Entry 2Z32 (X-ray diffraction, 2.00 A resolution); this record covers chains A and B.

== Chain A ==
Protein: Kelch-like ECH-associated protein 1
Organism: Mus musculus
Notes: fragment: Keap1-DC
UniProtKB: Q9Z2X8 (KEAP1_MOUSE); residue numbers follow UniProt; this construct covers 309-624
Chain sequence (318 residues; row label = number of the first residue in the row):
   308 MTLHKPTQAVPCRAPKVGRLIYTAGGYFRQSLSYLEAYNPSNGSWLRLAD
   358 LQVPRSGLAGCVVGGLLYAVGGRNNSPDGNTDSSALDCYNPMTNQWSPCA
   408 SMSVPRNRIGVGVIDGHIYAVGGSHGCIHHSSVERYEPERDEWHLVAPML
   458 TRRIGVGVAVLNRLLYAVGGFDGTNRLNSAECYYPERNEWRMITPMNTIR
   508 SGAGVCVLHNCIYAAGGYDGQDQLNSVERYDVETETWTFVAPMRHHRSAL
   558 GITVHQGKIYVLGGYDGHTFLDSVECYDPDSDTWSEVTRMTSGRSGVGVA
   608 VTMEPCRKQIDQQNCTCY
Disordered / not traced: 308-323, 614-625
Construct notes: initiating methionine (308); expression tag (625)
Curated features (UniProtKB/Swiss-Prot):
  - site: Cys434 (Sensor for electrophilic agents)
  - modified residue: Cys319 (S-(2-succinyl)cysteine), Cys434 (S-cGMP-cysteine), Cys613 (S-(2-succinyl)cysteine)
From the paper describing this entry:
  - conformationally variable residues (side-chain flip): Asn382, Arg415, Arg483

== Chain B ==
Protein: Prothymosin alpha
Notes: fragment: Prothymosin-a peptide
UniProtKB: P26350 (PTMA_MOUSE); numbering as in UniProt (aligned over 39-54)
Chain sequence (16 residues; numbered 39 to 54; the number before each row is that of its first residue):
    39 AQNEENGEQEADNEVD
Disordered / not traced: 39, 49-54
From the paper describing this entry:
  - contacts within the chain: Asn41-Gly45 (backbone contact), Asn41-Glu46 (backbone contact), Asn44-Glu46 (hydrogen bond)

== Interface between chain A and chain B ==
Pairs across the interface (24; chain A residue first):
  Tyr334(A) with Glu46(B); Gln47(B), hydrogen bond (side chain-backbone)
  Ser363(A) with Glu46(B), hydrogen bond
  Arg380(A) with Glu46(B), salt bridge
  Asn382(A) with Glu46(B), hydrogen bond
  Arg415(A) with Glu43(B), salt bridge; Asn44(B)
  Arg483(A) with Glu43(B), salt bridge
  Ser508(A) with Glu43(B), hydrogen bond
  Gly509(A) with Glu43(B)
  Tyr525(A) with Glu42(B); Glu43(B)
  Gln530(A) with Glu42(B), hydrogen bond (side chain-backbone)
  Ser555(A) with Glu42(B); Glu43(B), hydrogen bond (side chain-backbone)
  Ala556(A) with Glu43(B), hydrogen bond (backbone-backbone); Asn44(B)
  Tyr572(A) with Gln40(B), hydrogen bond; Glu42(B), hydrogen bond; Asn44(B); Gly45(B)
  Phe577(A) with Asn44(B); Gly45(B)
  Ser602(A) with Asn44(B), hydrogen bond (side chain-backbone)
Also at the interface, not in a pair above, chain A (17 interface residues in all): Phe478, Gly574
Also at the interface, not in a pair above, chain B (8 interface residues in all): Asn41
The authors on this interface:
  - residue pairs: Ser363(A)-Glu46(B) (water-mediated contact), Arg380(A)-Glu46(B) (water-mediated contact), Asn382(A)-Glu46(B), Asn414(A)-Glu46(B) (water-mediated contact), Arg415(A)-Glu43(B) (salt bridge), Arg483(A)-Glu43(B) (salt bridge), Ser508(A)-Glu43(B) (hydrogen bond), Tyr525(A)-Glu42(B), Gln528(A)-Glu42(B), Gln530(A)-Glu42(B) (hydrogen bond), Ser555(A)-Glu43(B) (hydrogen bond), Tyr572(A)-Gln40(B), Ser602(A)-Glu46(B) (water-mediated contact), Ser602(A)-Asn44(B) (hydrogen bond)
  - interface residues, chain B: Glu43(B)

== Summary ==
The interface between chain A and chain B involves 17 residues on one side and 8 on the other, with 10
hydrogen bonds and 3 salt bridges. Polar pairs include Arg380(A)-Glu46(B), Arg415(A)-Glu43(B) and
Arg483(A)-Glu43(B). The authors report water-mediated contacts between Ser363(A) and Glu46(B), Arg380(A) and
Glu46(B) and Asn414(A) and Glu46(B) among others; contacts between Asn382(A) and Glu46(B), Tyr525(A) and
Glu42(B) and Gln528(A) and Glu42(B) among others; salt bridges between Arg415(A) and Glu43(B) and Arg483(A)
and Glu43(B). The paper reports the interface residue Glu43(B); conformational variability at Asn382(A),
Arg415(A) and Arg483(A).
Chain A is Kelch-like ECH-associated protein 1 (Mus musculus) and chain B is Prothymosin alpha; the structure,
Crystal structure of Keap1 complexed with Prothymosin alpha, was determined by X-ray diffraction.
